4NFY - chains A and B; structure by X-ray diffraction, 2.45 A resolution.

Chain A (and B):
Molecule: D-3-phosphoglycerate dehydrogenase, putative
Source organism: Entamoeba histolytica
Notes: EC 1.1.1.95; chain B of this document is another copy of the same molecule, construct and numbering; everything in this record applies to it too
Reference sequence: Q76KF5 (Q76KF5_ENTHI); residues 1-299 here = UniProt positions 1-299
Amino-acid sequence (307 residues; each row starts with the number of its first residue):
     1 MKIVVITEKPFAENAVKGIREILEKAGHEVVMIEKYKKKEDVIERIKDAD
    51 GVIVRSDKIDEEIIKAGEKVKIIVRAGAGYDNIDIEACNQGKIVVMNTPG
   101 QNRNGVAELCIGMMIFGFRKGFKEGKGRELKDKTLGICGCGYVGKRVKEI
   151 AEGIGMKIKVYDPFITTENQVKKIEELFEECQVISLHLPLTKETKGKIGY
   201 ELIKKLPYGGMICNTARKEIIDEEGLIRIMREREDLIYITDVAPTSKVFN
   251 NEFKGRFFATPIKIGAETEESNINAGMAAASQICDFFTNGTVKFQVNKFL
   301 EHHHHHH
Not modelled in the structure: 303-307 (chain B: 302-307)
Differences from the reference sequence: expression tag (300-307)

Interface between chain A and chain B:
Residue-residue contacts - 81 pairs, chain A then chain B:
  N104(A) with E129(B), hydrogen bond; K131(B)
  G105(A) with R119(B), hydrogen bond (backbone-side chain); E129(B), hydrogen bond (backbone-side chain)
  E108(A) with I115(B); E129(B); L130(B), hydrogen bond (side chain-backbone); K131(B), hydrogen bond (side chain-backbone)
  L109(A) with R119(B); F122(B), hydrophobic
  G112(A) with I115(B); F122(B)
  M113(A) with F122(B)
  I115(A) with E108(B); G112(B)
  F116(A) with F116(B), hydrophobic; F122(B), hydrophobic
  R119(A) with G105(B), hydrogen bond (side chain-backbone); L109(B); I264(B), hydrogen bond (side chain-backbone); G265(B); T268(B)
  F122(A) with L109(B), hydrophobic; G112(B); M113(B); F116(B), hydrophobic; F258(B), hydrophobic; T260(B); P261(B); I264(B), hydrophobic
  K123(A) with I264(B)
  E124(A) with I262(B)
  G125(A) with E267(B)
  K126(A) with E267(B), salt bridge; T268(B); E269(B); N272(B)
  G127(A) with E267(B), hydrogen bond (backbone-backbone); T268(B); E269(B), hydrogen bond (backbone-backbone)
  R128(A) with E269(B); E270(B)
  E129(A) with N104(B), hydrogen bond; G105(B), hydrogen bond (side chain-backbone); E108(B); T268(B), hydrogen bond; E270(B), hydrogen bond (backbone-side chain); S271(B)
  L130(A) with E108(B), hydrogen bond (backbone-side chain)
  K131(A) with N104(B); E108(B), hydrogen bond (backbone-side chain); R146(B)
  K133(A) with E270(B), salt bridge
  R146(A) with K131(B); I154(B), hydrogen bond (side chain-backbone)
  E149(A) with G153(B)
  I150(A) with I154(B), hydrophobic
  G153(A) with G153(B)
  I154(A) with R146(B), hydrogen bond (backbone-side chain); I150(B), hydrophobic; I154(B), hydrophobic
  F258(A) with F122(B), hydrophobic
  T260(A) with F122(B)
  P261(A) with F122(B)
  I264(A) with R119(B), hydrogen bond (backbone-side chain); F122(B), hydrophobic; K123(B)
  G265(A) with R119(B), hydrogen bond (backbone-side chain)
  E267(A) with G125(B); K126(B), salt bridge; G127(B), hydrogen bond (backbone-backbone)
  T268(A) with R119(B); G127(B); E129(B), hydrogen bond
  E269(A) with G127(B), hydrogen bond (backbone-backbone); R128(B), salt bridge
  E270(A) with R128(B); E129(B), hydrogen bond (side chain-backbone); K133(B), salt bridge
  S271(A) with E129(B)
  N272(A) with K126(B)
Also at the interface, not in a pair above, chain A (40 interface residues in all): I111, G121, I262, A266
Also at the interface, not in a pair above, chain B (38 interface residues in all): V106, E124, E149

Overview:
40 residues of chain A face 38 of chain B across their interface; the contacts include 23 hydrogen bonds and 5
salt bridges. Polar pairs include K126(A)-E267(B), K133(A)-E270(B) and E269(A)-R128(B).
Both chains are D-3-phosphoglycerate dehydrogenase, putative (Entamoeba histolytica). Entry 4NFY (Crystal
Structure of 3-phosphoglycerate Dehydrogenase from Entamoeba histolytica) was determined by X-ray diffraction
together with 4NJM and 4NJO from the same study.
